5VOY - chains D and K of the 33 polymer chains in the assembly; structure by electron microscopy, 7.90 A resolution (low resolution: residue-level contacts below are approximate; hydrogen-bond / salt-bridge calls are withheld).

Chain D:
Protein: V-type proton ATPase subunit B
Source organism: Saccharomyces cerevisiae (strain ATCC 204508 / S288c)
UniProt: P16140 (VATB_YEAST); residue numbers follow UniProt; this construct covers 1-517
Sequence (517 residues; numbered 1 to 517; the number before each row is that of its first residue):
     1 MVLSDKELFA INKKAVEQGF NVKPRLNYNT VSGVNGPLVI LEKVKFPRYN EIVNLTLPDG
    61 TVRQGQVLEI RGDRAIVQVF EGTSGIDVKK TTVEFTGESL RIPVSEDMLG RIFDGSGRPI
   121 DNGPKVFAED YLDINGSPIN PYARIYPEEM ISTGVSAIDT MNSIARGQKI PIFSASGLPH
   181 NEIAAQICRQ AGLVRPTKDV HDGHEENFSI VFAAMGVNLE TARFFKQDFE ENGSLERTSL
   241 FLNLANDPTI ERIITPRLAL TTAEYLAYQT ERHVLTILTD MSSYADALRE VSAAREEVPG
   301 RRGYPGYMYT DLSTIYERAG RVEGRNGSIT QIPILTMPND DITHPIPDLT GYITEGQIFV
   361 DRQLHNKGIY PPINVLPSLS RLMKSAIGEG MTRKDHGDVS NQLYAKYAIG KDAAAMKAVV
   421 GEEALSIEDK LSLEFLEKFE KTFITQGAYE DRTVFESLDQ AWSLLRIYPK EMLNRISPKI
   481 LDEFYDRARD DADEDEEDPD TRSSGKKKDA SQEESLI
Disordered / not traced: 1-28, 486-517
UniProt features mapped onto this chain:
  - binding site (ATP): Arg381
  - modified residue (Phosphoserine): Ser4, Ser137, Ser503, Ser504, Ser511, Ser515
  - cross-link (Glycyl lysine isopeptide (Lys-Gly)): Lys14 (interchain with G-Cter in ubiquitin), Lys508 (interchain with G-Cter in ubiquitin)

Chain K:
Protein: V-type proton ATPase subunit E
Source organism: Saccharomyces cerevisiae (strain ATCC 204508 / S288c)
UniProt: P22203 (VATE_YEAST); numbering as in UniProt (aligned over 1-233)
Sequence (233 residues; numbered 1 to 233; the number before each row is that of its first residue):
     1 MSSAITALTP NQVNDELNKM QAFIRKEAEE KAKEIQLKAD QEYEIEKTNI VRNETNNIDG
    61 NFKSKLKKAM LSQQITKSTI ANKMRLKVLS AREQSLDGIF EETKEKLSGI ANNRDEYKPI
   121 LQSLIVEALL KLLEPKAIVK ALERDVDLIE SMKDDIMREY GEKAQRAPLE EIVISNDYLN
   181 KDLVSGGVVV SNASDKIEIN NTLEERLKLL SEEALPAIRL ELYGPSKTRK FFD
Disordered / not traced: 1-7, 225-233

Interface between chain D and chain K:
Contacting residue pairs - 7 pairs, chain D then chain K:
  Asn29(D) - Lys196(K)
  Thr92(D) - Lys196(K)
  Val93(D) - Lys196(K)
  Val93(D) - Glu198(K)
  Glu129(D) - Pro216(K)
  Glu230(D) - Ile75(K)
  Glu231(D) - Leu71(K)
Interface residues without a listed pair, chain D (9 interface residues in all): Thr91, Glu94, Ala128
Interface residues without a listed pair, chain K (6 interface residues in all): Ile197

Summary:
The interface between chain D and chain K involves 9 residues on one side and 6 on the other. Curated
annotation (UniProt) lists ATP-binding residue Arg381(D) on chain D.
Chain D is V-type proton ATPase subunit B and chain K is V-type proton ATPase subunit E, both from
Saccharomyces cerevisiae (strain ATCC 204508 / S288c); the structure, Yeast V-ATPase in complex with
Legionella pneumophila effector SidK (rotational state 2), was determined by electron microscopy, deposited
together with 5VOZ, 5VOX, 5UF5 and 5UFK.
